PDB entry 8DFC | electron microscopy, 2.48 A resolution | chains C and F of the 6 polymer chains in the assembly

[Chain C]
Protein: Nitrogenase molybdenum-iron protein alpha chain
From: Azotobacter vinelandii
Notes: EC 1.18.6.1
UniProt: P07328 (NIFD_AZOVI); numbering as in UniProt (aligned over 1-492)
Sequence (492 residues; row label = number of the first residue in the row):
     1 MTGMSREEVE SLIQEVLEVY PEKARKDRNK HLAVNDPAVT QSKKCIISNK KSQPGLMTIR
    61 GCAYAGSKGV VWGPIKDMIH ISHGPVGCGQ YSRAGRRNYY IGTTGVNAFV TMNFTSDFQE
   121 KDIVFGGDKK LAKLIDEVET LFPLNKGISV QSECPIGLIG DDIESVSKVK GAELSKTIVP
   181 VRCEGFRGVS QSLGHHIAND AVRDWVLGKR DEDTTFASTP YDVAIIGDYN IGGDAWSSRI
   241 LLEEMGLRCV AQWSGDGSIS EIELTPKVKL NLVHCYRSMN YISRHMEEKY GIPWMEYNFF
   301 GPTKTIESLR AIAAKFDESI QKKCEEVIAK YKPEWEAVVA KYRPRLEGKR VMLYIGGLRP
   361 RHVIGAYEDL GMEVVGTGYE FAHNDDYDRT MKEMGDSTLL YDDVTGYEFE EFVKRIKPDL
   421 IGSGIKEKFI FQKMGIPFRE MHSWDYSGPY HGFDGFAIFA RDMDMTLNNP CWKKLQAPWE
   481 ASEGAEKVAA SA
Disordered / not traced: 1-3, 482-492
Metal / ion sites: fe(8)-S(7) cluster Fe: Cys62, Cys88, Cys154 (shared with 3 residues of chain D); Fe ion near Cys275 (its only coordinating residue here)
Ligand contacts:
  - fe(8)-S(7) cluster (CLF): Cys62, Tyr64, Pro85, Val86, Gly87, Cys88, Tyr91, Glu153, Cys154, Gly185
  - 3-hydroxy-3-carboxy-adipic acid (HCA): Ala65, Gly95, Arg96, Gln191, Gly424, Ile425, Lys426, His442
  - ICS (iron-sulfur-molybdenum cluster with interstitial carbon): Val70, Arg96, His195, Tyr229, Ile231, Cys275, Ser278, Ile355, Gly356, Gly357, Leu358, Arg359, Pro360, Phe381, Met441, His442

[Chain F]
Protein: Nitrogenase iron protein 1
From: Azotobacter vinelandii
Notes: EC 1.18.6.1
UniProt: P00459 (NIFH1_AZOVI); residues 0-289 here correspond to UniProt positions 1-290 (UniProt number = residue number + 1)
Sequence (290 residues; numbered 0 to 289; the number before each row is that of its first residue; numbering starts at 0):
     0 MAMRQCAIYG KGGIGKSTTT QNLVAALAEM GKKVMIVGCD PKADSTRLIL HSKAQNTIME
    60 MAAEAGTVED LELEDVLKAG YGGVKCVESG GPEPGVGCAG RGVITAINFL EEEGAYEDDL
   120 DFVFYDVLGD VVCGGFAMPI RENKAQEIYI VCSGEMMAMY AANNISKGIV KYANSGSVRL
   180 GGLICNSRNT DREDELIIAL ANKLGTQMIH FVPRDNVVQR AEIRRMTVIE YDPKAKQADE
   240 YRALARKVVD NKLLVIPNPI TMDELEELLM EFGIMEVEDE SIVGKTAEEV
Disordered / not traced: 0, 275-289
Metal / ion sites: Mg2+: Ser16 (together with ADP); 4Fe-4S cluster Fe: Cys97, Cys132 (shared with 2 residues of chain E)
Ligand contacts:
  - ADP (adenosine-5'-diphosphate), molecule 1: Lys10, Glu154, Met155, Met156
  - ADP, molecule 2: Lys10, Gly11, Gly12, Ile13, Gly14, Lys15, Ser16, Thr17, Asp43, Asn185, Val211, Pro212, Arg213, Asp214, Val217, Gln218, Glu221, Gln236, Tyr240
  - tetrafluoroaluminate (ALF): Gly11, Gly12, Lys15, Ser16, Asp39, Asp43, Leu127, Gly128
  - 4Fe-4S cluster (SF4): Cys97, Ala98, Gly99, Val131, Cys132

[Chain C / chain F interface]
Contacting residue pairs - 16 pairs, chain C then chain F:
  Asp128(C) - Lys170(F)  salt bridge
  Gly157(C) - Arg100(F)  hydrogen bond (backbone-side chain)
  Gly157(C) - Ile103(F)
  Ile159(C) - Gly133(F)  hydrogen bond (backbone-backbone)
  Gly160(C) - Ile103(F)
  Gly160(C) - Gly133(F)
  Gly160(C) - Arg140(F)  hydrogen bond (backbone-side chain)
  Asp161(C) - Arg140(F)  hydrogen bond (backbone-side chain)
  Asp162(C) - Arg140(F)  salt bridge
  Ser165(C) - Ser174(F)  hydrogen bond
  Lys168(C) - Glu141(F)  salt bridge
  Glu184(C) - Arg100(F)  salt bridge
  Phe186(C) - Arg100(F)
  Arg187(C) - Glu68(F)  salt bridge
  Arg187(C) - Arg100(F)
  Leu193(C) - Glu68(F)
Also at the interface, not in a pair above, chain C (15 interface residues in all): Leu158, Arg182, Val189
Also at the interface, not in a pair above, chain F (12 interface residues in all): Thr66, Cys97, Cys132, Gly134

[Summary]
The interface between chain C and chain F involves 15 residues on one side and 12 on the other, with 5
hydrogen bonds and 5 salt bridges. Among the polar pairs are Asp128(C)-Lys170(F), Asp162(C)-Arg140(F) and
Lys168(C)-Glu141(F).
Chain C is Nitrogenase molybdenum-iron protein alpha chain and chain F is Nitrogenase iron protein 1, both
from Azotobacter vinelandii; the structure, CryoEM structure of the 1:1 ADP-tetrafluoroaluminate stabilized
nitrogenase complex from Azotobacter vinelandii, was determined by electron microscopy (same publication as
8TC3, 8DFD and 8DBY).
